Entry 1MMO (X-ray diffraction, 2.20 A resolution); this record covers chains C and D of the 6 polymer chains in the assembly.

# Chain C
Name: Methane monooxygenase hydrolase (beta chain)
From: Methylococcus capsulatus
Notes: EC 1.14.13.25
UniProt: P18798 (MEMB_METCA); residues 6-389 here = UniProt positions 6-389
Chain sequence (384 residues; row label = number of the first residue in the row):
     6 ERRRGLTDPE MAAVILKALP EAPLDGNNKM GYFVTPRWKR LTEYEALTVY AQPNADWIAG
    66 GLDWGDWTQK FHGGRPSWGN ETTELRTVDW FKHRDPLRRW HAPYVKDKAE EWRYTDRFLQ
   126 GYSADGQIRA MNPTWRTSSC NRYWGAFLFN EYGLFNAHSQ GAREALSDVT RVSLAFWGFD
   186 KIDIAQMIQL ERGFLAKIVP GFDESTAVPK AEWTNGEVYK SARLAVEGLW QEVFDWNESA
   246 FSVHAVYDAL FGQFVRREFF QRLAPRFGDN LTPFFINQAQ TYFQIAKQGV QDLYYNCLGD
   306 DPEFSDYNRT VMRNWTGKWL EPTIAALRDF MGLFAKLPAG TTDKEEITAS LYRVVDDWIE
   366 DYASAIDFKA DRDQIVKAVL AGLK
Construct notes: conflict Thr-142 (Asp in P18798), Ser-143 (Glu in P18798), Ser-144 (Phe in P18798), Cys-145 (Ile in P18798)

# Chain D
Name: Methane monooxygenase hydrolase (alpha chain)
From: Methylococcus capsulatus
Notes: EC 1.14.13.25
UniProt: P22869 (MEMA_METCA); residue numbers follow UniProt; this construct covers 15-526
Chain sequence (512 residues; row label = number of the first residue in the row):
    15 AANRAPTSVN AQEVHRWLQS FNWDFKNNRT KYATKYKMAN ETKEQFKLIA KEYARMEAVK
    75 DERQFGSLQV ALTRLNAGVR VHPKWNETMK VVSNFLEVGE YNAIAATGML WDSAQAAEQK
   135 NGYLAQVLDE IRHTHQCAYV NYYFAKNGQD PAGHNDARRT RTIGPLWKGM KRVFSDGFIS
   195 GDAVECSLNL QLVGEACFTN PLIVAVTEWA AANGDEITPT VFLSIETDEL RHMANGYQTV
   255 VSIANDPASA KYLNTDLNNA FWTQQKYFTP VLGMLFEYGS KFKVEPWVKT WDRWVYEDWG
   315 GIWIGRLGKY GVESPRSLKD AKQDAYWAHH DLYLLAYALW PTGFFRLALP DQEEMEWFEA
   375 NYPGWYDHYG KIYEEWRARG CEDPSSGFIP LMWFIENNHP IYIDRVSQVP FCPSLAKGAS
   435 TLRVHEYNGE MHTFSDQWGE RMWLAEPERY ECQNIFEQYE GRELSEVIAE LHGLRSDGKT
   495 LIAQPHVRGD KLWTLDDIKR LNCVFKNPVK AF
Construct notes: conflict Asp-306 (Asn in P22869), Glu-444 (Gln in P22869)
Ion coordination: Fe ion site 1: Glu-114, Glu-144, His-147 (together with acetic acid); Fe ion site 2: Glu-144, Glu-209, Glu-243, His-246 (together with acetic acid)
Swiss-Prot annotation at these positions:
  - active site: Cys-151
  - binding site (Fe cation): Glu-114, Glu-144, His-147, Glu-209, Glu-243, His-246

# How chain C and chain D interact
Pairs across the interface - 11 pairs, chain C then chain D:
  Arg-9(C) / Arg-88(D)
  Leu-11(C) / Leu-89(D)  hydrophobic
  Thr-12(C) / Leu-89(D)
  Thr-12(C) / Arg-94(D)  hydrogen bond (backbone-side chain)
  Lys-111(C) / Glu-76(D)  salt bridge
  Arg-262(C) / Ala-15(D)
  Lys-292(C) / Ala-15(D)
  Asp-362(C) / Ala-15(D)
  Asp-362(C) / Ala-16(D)
  Glu-365(C) / Ala-15(D)
  Asp-366(C) / Ala-15(D)  hydrogen bond (side chain-backbone)
Interface residues without a listed pair, chain C (12 interface residues in all): Glu-6, Asp-13, Gln-289
Interface residues without a listed pair, chain D (7 interface residues in all): Asn-90

# Overview
The interface between chain C and chain D involves 12 residues on one side and 7 on the other; the contacts
include 2 hydrogen bonds and 1 salt bridge. Among the polar pairs are Lys-111(C)/Glu-76(D),
Thr-12(C)/Arg-94(D) and Asp-366(C)/Ala-15(D).
Chain C is Methane monooxygenase hydrolase (beta chain) and chain D is Methane monooxygenase hydrolase (alpha
chain), both from Methylococcus capsulatus; the structure, Crystal structure of a bacterial non-haem iron
hydroxylase that catalyses the biological oxidation of methane, was determined by X-ray diffraction.
